6KVP - chain A; structure by X-ray diffraction, 1.40 A resolution.

[Chain A]
Name: Cell division protein FtsZ
Organism: Staphylococcus aureus
Notes: fragment: globular domain
UniProtKB: P0A031 (FTSZ_STAAU); residues 12-316 here = UniProt positions 12-316
Sequence (308 residues; each row starts with the number of its first residue):
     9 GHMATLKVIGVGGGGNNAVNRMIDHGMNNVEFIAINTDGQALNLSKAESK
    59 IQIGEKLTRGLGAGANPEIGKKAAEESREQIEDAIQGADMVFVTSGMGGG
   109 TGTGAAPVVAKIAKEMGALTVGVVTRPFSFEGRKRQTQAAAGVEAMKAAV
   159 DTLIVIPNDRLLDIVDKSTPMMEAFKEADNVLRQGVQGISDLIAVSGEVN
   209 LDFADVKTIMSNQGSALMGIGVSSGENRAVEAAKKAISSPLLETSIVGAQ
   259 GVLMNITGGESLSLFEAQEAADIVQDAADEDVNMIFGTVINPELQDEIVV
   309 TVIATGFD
Disordered / not traced: 9, 316
Sequence notes: expression tag (9-11)
Metal / ion sites: Ca2+: L200, V203, N208, L209 (together with ZI1)
Residues lining bound ligands:
  - GDP (guanosine-5'-diphosphate): G20, G21, G22, N25, R29, G104, M105, G107, G108, T109, G110, T133, R134, P135, F136, E139, R143, N166, L169, F183, A186
  - ZI1 (3-[(1R)-1-[5-bromanyl-4-[4-(trifluoromethyl)phenyl]-1,3-oxazol-2-yl]ethoxy]-2,6-bis(fluoranyl)benzamide): M98, F100, V129, I162, G193, G196, I197, D199, L200, V203, S204, G205, V207, N208, L209, M218, M226, L261, M262, N263, G295, T296, V297, T309, V310, I311
UniProt features mapped onto this chain:
  - binding site (GTP): G21 to N25, G108 to G110, E139, R143, D187

[In short]
Ligands of chain A: GDP and compound ZI1. L200, V203, N208 and L209 coordinate Ca2+. Curated annotation
(UniProt) lists 11 GTP-binding residues.
Chain A is Cell division protein FtsZ (Staphylococcus aureus); the structure, S. aureus FtsZ in complex with
3-(1-(5-bromo-4-(4-(trifluoromethyl)phenyl)oxazol-2-yl)ethoxy)-2,6-difluorobenzamide (compound 2), was
determined by X-ray diffraction together with 6KVQ from the same study.
